Entry 8BFN (electron microscopy, 3.52 A resolution); this record covers chains H and J of the 10 polymer chains in the assembly.

== Chain H ==
Protein: JetB
From: Escherichia coli
UniProtKB: A0A4C9B499 (A0A4C9B499_ECOLX); numbering as in UniProt (aligned over 1-249)
Chain sequence (250 residues; each row starts with the number of its first residue):
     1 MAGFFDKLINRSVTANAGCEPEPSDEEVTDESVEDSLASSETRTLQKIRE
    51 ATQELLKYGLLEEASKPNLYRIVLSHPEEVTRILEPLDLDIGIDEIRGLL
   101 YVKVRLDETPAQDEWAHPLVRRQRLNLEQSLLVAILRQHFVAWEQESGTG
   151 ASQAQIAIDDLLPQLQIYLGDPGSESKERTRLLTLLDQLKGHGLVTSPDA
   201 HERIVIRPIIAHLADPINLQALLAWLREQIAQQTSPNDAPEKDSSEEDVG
Not modelled in the structure: 1-39, 235-250
Differences from the reference sequence: conflict Ala2 (Thr in A0A4C9B499), Lys7 (Arg in A0A4C9B499), Asp35 (Glu in A0A4C9B499), Gln46 (Lys in A0A4C9B499), Pro240 (Arg in A0A4C9B499); insertion (250)

== Chain J ==
Protein: JetA
From: Escherichia coli
UniProtKB: A0A4V3QHV5 (A0A4V3QHV5_ECOLX); numbering as in UniProt (aligned over 1-498)
Chain sequence (554 residues; row label = number of the first residue in the row; numbers below 1 keep their minus sign (Met-54 is residue -54)):
   -54 MAHHHHHHHHHHGGSSAWSHPQFEKGGGSGGGSGGGSWSHPQFEKLEVLF
    -4 QGPAAMEENTRQRTENYISAKNQHPAWILLATRRAPLVLSCLKTLFEKSH
    46 DGIPLEEAIQSLSSILIEHVSQEQYDINQDNPFLQASRELREWIKRRLIV
    96 ERDGRIFATDALEVAITFVESLDNRFMTSTASRLSTVQREIENLETRLNP
   146 NPANRVATLRRRISELERELQEAEAGHIEVLETHQAVEHIRDVYNLASSL
   196 RADFRRVEDSWREADRALRQSIIGEQYHRGDIVERLLNDQDALLNTPEGR
   246 VFDSFQQQLRQSSELKAMSERLRVILSHPSASDALNRLQRHDLRWLVKRL
   296 VDESQTVLQARARSERDVRGFMKTGLAAEHHRVGHLLNEFLNLALKLDWQ
   346 RQMIRKQEVPLPAVGVAVTGIPAIERLRFKEVDDEAEQTLDLSNHAADLT
   396 QIGDDFWDAFNGLDREVLIQQTLQLLAKENRPVGLAELAELLPPAHDLET
   446 FAVWIGMAREAGIEVIDSQREFAELSDGEGRRWRFNLPTTGLESQALMDI
   496 DWEG
Not modelled in the structure: -54 to 0, 499
Differences from the reference sequence: initiating methionine (-54); expression tag (-53 to 0); conflict Asp187 (Glu in A0A4V3QHV5), Glu435 (Ala in A0A4V3QHV5); insertion (499)

== Chain H / chain J interface ==
Residue-residue contacts - 105 pairs, chain H then chain J:
  Leu56(H) - Ala362(J)
  Leu56(H) - Val363(J)  hydrogen bond (backbone-backbone)
  Lys57(H) - Ala362(J)
  Lys57(H) - Val363(J)
  Gly59(H) - Gly360(J)
  Gly59(H) - Val361(J)
  Gly59(H) - Ala362(J)
  Leu89(H) - Val361(J)  hydrophobic
  Ile96(H) - Thr319(J)
  Ile96(H) - Leu321(J)  hydrophobic
  Arg97(H) - Leu321(J)
  Val102(H) - Val359(J)
  Val102(H) - Gly360(J)  hydrogen bond (backbone-backbone)
  Val102(H) - Val361(J)  hydrogen bond (backbone-backbone)
  Lys103(H) - Ala358(J)
  Val104(H) - Ala358(J)
  Glu114(H) - Pro357(J)
  Glu114(H) - Ala358(J)  hydrogen bond (side chain-backbone)
  Trp115(H) - Leu356(J)  hydrogen bond (side chain-backbone)
  Trp115(H) - Pro357(J)
  Trp115(H) - Ala358(J)  hydrophobic
  Leu119(H) - Val363(J)  hydrophobic
  Val120(H) - Val361(J)  hydrophobic
  Arg121(H) - Thr364(J)  hydrogen bond (side chain-backbone)
  Arg122(H) - Val359(J)
  Arg122(H) - Gly360(J)  hydrogen bond (side chain-backbone)
  Arg124(H) - Glu353(J)  salt bridge
  Leu125(H) - Glu353(J)
  Leu125(H) - Val354(J)  hydrogen bond (backbone-backbone)
  Leu125(H) - Leu356(J)  hydrophobic
  Asn126(H) - Arg350(J)
  Asn126(H) - Lys351(J)
  Asn126(H) - Gln352(J)
  Asn126(H) - Val354(J)
  Leu127(H) - Leu342(J)  hydrophobic
  Leu127(H) - Trp344(J)
  Leu127(H) - Ile349(J)
  Leu127(H) - Arg350(J)  hydrogen bond (backbone-backbone)
  Leu127(H) - Gln352(J)  hydrogen bond (backbone-backbone)
  Leu127(H) - Val354(J)
  Glu128(H) - Trp344(J)
  Glu128(H) - Arg350(J)  salt bridge
  Glu128(H) - Lys351(J)  salt bridge
  Ser130(H) - Val354(J)
  Ser130(H) - Leu356(J)
  Leu131(H) - Trp344(J)  hydrophobic
  Ala134(H) - Leu332(J)
  Ala134(H) - Phe335(J)  hydrophobic
  Ala134(H) - Leu336(J)  hydrophobic
  Arg137(H) - Val328(J)
  Arg137(H) - Leu332(J)
  Gln138(H) - Leu332(J)
  Gln138(H) - Leu336(J)
  Val141(H) - Val328(J)  hydrophobic
  Glu144(H) - His325(J)
  Gln145(H) - Arg214(J)  hydrogen bond (backbone-side chain)
  Gln145(H) - Ile218(J)
  Gln145(H) - Phe316(J)
  Gln145(H) - His325(J)
  Ser147(H) - Arg214(J)  hydrogen bond (backbone-side chain)
  Gly148(H) - Asp312(J)
  Thr149(H) - Asp312(J)  hydrogen bond (backbone-side chain)
  Asp160(H) - Lys90(J)  salt bridge
  Gln164(H) - Leu336(J)
  Ile167(H) - Leu340(J)  hydrophobic
  Tyr168(H) - Leu336(J)  hydrogen bond (side chain-backbone)
  Tyr168(H) - Leu340(J)  hydrophobic
  Tyr168(H) - Trp344(J)
  Leu169(H) - Trp344(J)  hydrophobic
  Leu169(H) - Gln345(J)
  Ala200(H) - Leu79(J)
  His201(H) - Glu51(J)  salt bridge
  His201(H) - Phe78(J)
  His201(H) - Ser82(J)
  Glu202(H) - Leu79(J)
  Arg203(H) - Arg86(J)
  Leu213(H) - Leu356(J)
  Leu213(H) - Pro357(J)
  Leu213(H) - Val359(J)  hydrophobic
  Pro216(H) - Arg327(J)
  Pro216(H) - Val328(J)
  Pro216(H) - Leu331(J)
  Asn218(H) - Leu356(J)
  Asn218(H) - Pro357(J)
  Leu219(H) - Leu331(J)  hydrophobic
  Leu219(H) - Leu332(J)  hydrophobic
  Gln220(H) - Arg327(J)
  Leu222(H) - Phe335(J)  hydrophobic
  Leu222(H) - Val354(J)  hydrophobic
  Leu222(H) - Pro355(J)
  Leu223(H) - Glu334(J)
  Leu223(H) - Phe335(J)  hydrophobic
  Leu223(H) - Leu338(J)  hydrophobic
  Trp225(H) - Gln352(J)
  Trp225(H) - Glu353(J)
  Trp225(H) - Val354(J)  hydrophobic
  Trp225(H) - Pro355(J)  hydrophobic
  Leu226(H) - Phe335(J)  hydrophobic
  Leu226(H) - Leu338(J)  hydrophobic
  Leu226(H) - Leu342(J)  hydrophobic
  Arg227(H) - Glu334(J)  salt bridge
  Arg227(H) - Leu338(J)
  Gln229(H) - Gln352(J)  hydrogen bond
  Ile230(H) - Lys341(J)
  Ile230(H) - Leu342(J)  hydrophobic
Also at the interface, not in a pair above, chain H (62 interface residues in all): Tyr58, Tyr101, Glu146, Asp159, Ile209, His212, Ala214, Asp215, Ala221, Gln233
Also at the interface, not in a pair above, chain J (45 interface residues in all): Arg83, Arg311, Ala339

== Overview ==
The interface between chain H and chain J involves 62 residues on one side and 45 on the other, with 15
hydrogen bonds and 6 salt bridges. Among the polar pairs are Arg124(H)-Glu353(J), Glu128(H)-Arg350(J) and
Glu128(H)-Lys351(J).
Chain H is JetB and chain J is JetA, both from Escherichia coli; the structure, E. coli Wadjet JetABC dimer of
dimers, was determined by electron microscopy together with 8AS8 from the same study.
